1ZWI - chains A and B of the 3 polymer chains in the assembly; structure by X-ray diffraction, 2.50 A resolution.

# Chain A
Protein: monoclonal antibody, heavy chain
From: Mus musculus
Notes: antibody fragment or engineered binder
Sequence (219 residues; each row starts with the number of its first residue):
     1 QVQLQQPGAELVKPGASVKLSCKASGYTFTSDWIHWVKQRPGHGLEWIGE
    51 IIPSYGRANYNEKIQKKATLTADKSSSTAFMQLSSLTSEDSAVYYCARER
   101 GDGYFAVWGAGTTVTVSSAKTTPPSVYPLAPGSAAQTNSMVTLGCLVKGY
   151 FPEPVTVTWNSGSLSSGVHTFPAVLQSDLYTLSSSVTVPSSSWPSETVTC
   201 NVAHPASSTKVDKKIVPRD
Cystine bridges: Cys-22/Cys-96, Cys-145/Cys-200

# Chain B
Protein: monoclonal antibody light chain
From: Mus musculus
Notes: antibody fragment or engineered binder
Sequence (212 residues; numbered 1 to 212; the number before each row is that of its first residue):
     1 DILLTQSPAILSVSPGERVSFSCRASQSIGTDIHWYQQRTNGSPRLLIKY
    51 ASESISGIPSRFSGSGSGTDFTLSINSVESEDIANYYCQQSNRWPFTFGS
   101 GTKLEIKRADAAPTVSIFPPSSEQLTSGGASVVCFLNNFYPKDINVKWKI
   151 DGSERQNGVLNSWTDQDSKDSTYSMSSTLTLTKDEYERHNSYTCEATHKT
   201 STSPIVKSFNRN
Cystine bridges: Cys-23/Cys-88, Cys-134/Cys-194

# Chain A / chain B interface
Contacting residue pairs (70):
  His-35(A) / Phe-96(B)
  Gln-39(A) / Gln-38(B)  hydrogen bond
  Gln-39(A) / Tyr-87(B)  hydrogen bond
  Gly-44(A) / Tyr-87(B)
  Leu-45(A) / Tyr-87(B)
  Leu-45(A) / Phe-98(B)  hydrophobic
  Trp-47(A) / Trp-94(B)  hydrophobic
  Trp-47(A) / Pro-95(B)  hydrophobic
  Glu-50(A) / Trp-94(B)  hydrogen bond
  Asn-59(A) / Trp-94(B)
  Tyr-60(A) / Trp-94(B)
  Lys-63(A) / Asp-1(B)
  Tyr-95(A) / Gln-38(B)  hydrogen bond
  Tyr-95(A) / Gly-42(B)  hydrogen bond (side chain-backbone)
  Tyr-95(A) / Ser-43(B)
  Tyr-95(A) / Pro-44(B)
  Glu-99(A) / Phe-96(B)
  Asp-102(A) / Tyr-50(B)  hydrogen bond (backbone-side chain)
  Gly-103(A) / His-34(B)
  Gly-103(A) / Gln-89(B)  hydrogen bond (backbone-side chain)
  Gly-103(A) / Ser-91(B)  hydrogen bond (backbone-side chain)
  Gly-103(A) / Phe-96(B)
  Tyr-104(A) / His-34(B)
  Tyr-104(A) / Tyr-36(B)
  Tyr-104(A) / Leu-46(B)  hydrophobic
  Tyr-104(A) / Lys-49(B)  hydrogen bond
  Tyr-104(A) / Tyr-50(B)  hydrophobic
  Tyr-104(A) / Ser-91(B)
  Phe-105(A) / Tyr-36(B)  hydrogen bond (backbone-side chain)
  Phe-105(A) / Leu-46(B)
  Phe-105(A) / Gln-89(B)
  Phe-105(A) / Phe-98(B)  hydrophobic
  Trp-108(A) / Tyr-36(B)
  Trp-108(A) / Pro-44(B)
  Trp-108(A) / Phe-98(B)  hydrophobic
  Gly-109(A) / Ser-43(B)
  Tyr-127(A) / Ser-121(B)
  Tyr-127(A) / Gln-124(B)
  Tyr-127(A) / Ser-127(B)
  Pro-128(A) / Ser-121(B)
  Pro-128(A) / Glu-123(B)
  Leu-129(A) / Phe-118(B)
  Ala-130(A) / Phe-118(B)
  Ala-130(A) / Pro-119(B)
  Pro-131(A) / Phe-118(B)
  Thr-142(A) / Phe-118(B)
  Leu-146(A) / Ser-131(B)
  Lys-148(A) / Gln-124(B)
  His-169(A) / Asn-137(B)
  His-169(A) / Asn-138(B)  hydrogen bond
  His-169(A) / Asp-167(B)  salt bridge
  His-169(A) / Ser-174(B)
  Phe-171(A) / Phe-135(B)  hydrophobic
  Phe-171(A) / Asn-137(B)
  Phe-171(A) / Ser-162(B)
  Phe-171(A) / Thr-164(B)
  Phe-171(A) / Ser-174(B)
  Phe-171(A) / Met-175(B)
  Phe-171(A) / Ser-176(B)
  Pro-172(A) / Ser-162(B)  hydrogen bond (backbone-side chain)
  Pro-172(A) / Trp-163(B)
  Val-174(A) / Leu-160(B)  hydrophobic
  Val-174(A) / Asn-161(B)
  Gln-176(A) / Leu-160(B)
  Ser-183(A) / Phe-135(B)
  Ser-184(A) / Phe-135(B)
  Ser-185(A) / Phe-135(B)
  Lys-213(A) / Glu-123(B)  salt bridge
  Arg-218(A) / Pro-119(B)
  Arg-218(A) / Pro-120(B)  hydrogen bond (side chain-backbone)
Interface residues without a listed pair, chain A (39 interface residues in all): Val-37, His-43, Ala-106, Leu-143
Interface residues without a listed pair, chain B (40 interface residues in all): Ser-116, Val-133, Thr-178

# Summary
39 residues of chain A face 40 of chain B across their interface, with 13 hydrogen bonds and 2 salt bridges.
Among the polar pairs are His-169(A)/Asp-167(B), Lys-213(A)/Glu-123(B) and Gln-39(A)/Gln-38(B).
Here chain A is monoclonal antibody, heavy chain and chain B is monoclonal antibody light chain, both from Mus
musculus. Entry 1ZWI (Structure of mutant KcsA potassium channel) was determined by X-ray diffraction,
deposited together with 2ATK.
